PDB entry 5NU1 | X-ray diffraction, 1.85 A resolution | chains A and P

Chain A:
Molecule: Nuclear receptor ROR-gamma
Organism: Homo sapiens
Notes: fragment: C-terminal domain, ligand binding domain
UniProtKB: P51449 (RORG_HUMAN); residue numbers follow UniProt; this construct covers 263-518
Sequence (257 residues; numbered 262 to 518; the number before each row is that of its first residue):
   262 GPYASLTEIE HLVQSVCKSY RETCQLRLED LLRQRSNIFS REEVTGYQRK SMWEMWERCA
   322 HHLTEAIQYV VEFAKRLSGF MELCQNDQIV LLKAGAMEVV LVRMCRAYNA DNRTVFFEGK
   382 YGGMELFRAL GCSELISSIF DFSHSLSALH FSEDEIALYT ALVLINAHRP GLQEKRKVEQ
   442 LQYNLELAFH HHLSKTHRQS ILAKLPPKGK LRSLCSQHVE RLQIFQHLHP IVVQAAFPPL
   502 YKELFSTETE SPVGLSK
Unresolved in the structure: 262-263, 509-518
Sequence notes: expression tag (262); engineered mutation Ser-455 (Cys in P51449)
Curated features (UniProtKB/Swiss-Prot):
  - motif: Leu-501 to Phe-506 (AF-2)
  - mutagenesis: Ala-327 (A327F: Completely abolishes transcriptional activity), Phe-378 (F378Q: Completely abolishes transcriptional activity), Ile-397 (I397N: Nearly abolishes transcriptional activity)

Chain P:
Molecule: Nuclear receptor-interacting protein 1
Organism: Homo sapiens
UniProtKB: P48552 (NRIP1_HUMAN); residue numbers follow UniProt; this construct covers 493-512
Sequence (20 residues; numbered 493 to 512; the number before each row is that of its first residue):
   493 NSHQKVTLLQ LLLGHKNEEN
Unresolved in the structure: 493-498, 507-512
Curated features (UniProtKB/Swiss-Prot):
  - motif: Leu-500 to Leu-504 (LXXLL motif 6)
  - cross-link: Lys-508 (Glycyl lysine isopeptide (Lys-Gly) (interchain with G-Cter in SUMO2))

Interface between chain A and chain P:
Pairs across the interface - 16 pairs, chain A then chain P:
  Lys-336(A) / Leu-504(P)
  Lys-336(A) / Leu-505(P)
  Phe-341(A) / Leu-505(P)  hydrophobic
  Met-342(A) / Leu-505(P)
  Gln-349(A) / Leu-505(P)
  Ile-350(A) / Leu-501(P)  hydrophobic
  Ile-350(A) / Gln-502(P)
  Ile-350(A) / Leu-505(P)  hydrophobic
  Leu-353(A) / Leu-505(P)  hydrophobic
  Pro-500(A) / Leu-500(P)  hydrophobic
  Leu-501(A) / Leu-500(P)
  Leu-501(A) / Leu-501(P)  hydrophobic
  Leu-501(A) / Leu-504(P)  hydrophobic
  Glu-504(A) / Thr-499(P)
  Glu-504(A) / Leu-500(P)  hydrogen bond (side chain-backbone)
  Glu-504(A) / Leu-501(P)  hydrogen bond (side chain-backbone)
Also at the interface, not in a pair above, chain A (13 interface residues in all): Val-332, Gln-346, Lys-354, Leu-505
Also at the interface, not in a pair above, chain P (7 interface residues in all): Gly-506

Summary:
The interface between chain A and chain P involves 13 residues on one side and 7 on the other; the contacts
include 2 hydrogen bonds. Polar contacts include Glu-504(A)/Leu-500(P) and Glu-504(A)/Leu-501(P). Curated
annotation (UniProt) lists 3 mutagenesis sites on chain A.
Here chain A is Nuclear receptor ROR-gamma and chain P is Nuclear receptor-interacting protein 1, both from
Homo sapiens. Entry 5NU1 (Structural states of RORgt: X-ray elucidation of molecular mechanisms and binding
interactions for natural and synthetic ...) was determined by X-ray diffraction together with 5NTI, 5NTN and
5NTW from the same study.
